PDB entry 7CUQ | electron microscopy, 2.64 A resolution | chains A and C of the 4 polymer chains in the assembly

[Chain A]
Protein: Cytochrome bo(3) ubiquinol oxidase subunit 1
Source organism: Escherichia coli
Notes: EC 7.1.1.3
UniProtKB: P0ABI8 (CYOB_ECOLI); residue numbers follow UniProt; this construct covers 1-663
Chain sequence (663 residues; numbered 1 to 663; the number before each row is that of its first residue):
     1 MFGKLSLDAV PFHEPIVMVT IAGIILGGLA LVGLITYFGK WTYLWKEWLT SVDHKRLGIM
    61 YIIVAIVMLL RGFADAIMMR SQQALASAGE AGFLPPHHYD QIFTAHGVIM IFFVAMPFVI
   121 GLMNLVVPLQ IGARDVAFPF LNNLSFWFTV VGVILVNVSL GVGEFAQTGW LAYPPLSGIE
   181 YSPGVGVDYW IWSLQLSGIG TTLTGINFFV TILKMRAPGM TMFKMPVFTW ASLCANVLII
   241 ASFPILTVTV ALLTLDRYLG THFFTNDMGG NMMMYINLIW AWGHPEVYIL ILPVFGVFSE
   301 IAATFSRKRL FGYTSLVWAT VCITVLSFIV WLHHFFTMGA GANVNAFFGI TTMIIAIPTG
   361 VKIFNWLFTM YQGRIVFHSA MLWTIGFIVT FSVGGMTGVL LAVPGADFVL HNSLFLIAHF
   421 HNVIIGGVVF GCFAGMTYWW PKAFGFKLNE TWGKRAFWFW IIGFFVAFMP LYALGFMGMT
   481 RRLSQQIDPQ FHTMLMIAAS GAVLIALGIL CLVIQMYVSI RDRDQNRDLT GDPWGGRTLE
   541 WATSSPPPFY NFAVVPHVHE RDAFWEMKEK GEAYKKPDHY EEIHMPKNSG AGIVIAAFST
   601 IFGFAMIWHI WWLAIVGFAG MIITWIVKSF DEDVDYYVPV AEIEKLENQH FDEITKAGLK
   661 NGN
Disordered / not traced: 660-663
Metal / ion sites: heme Fe: H106, H421; Cu ion: H284, H333, H334; heme o Fe near H419 (its only coordinating residue here)
Residues lining bound ligands:
  - 1,2-Distearoyl-sn-glycerophosphoethanolamine (3PE), molecule 1: L31, I35, K40, Y43, L44, W48, L49, R56, M60, I63, V64, V67, F146, V150, V153, I154, A443, F444, P546
  - 1,2-Distearoyl-sn-glycerophosphoethanolamine (3PE), molecule 2: I59, I62, I63, I66, V67, L70, L122, L125, G435, M436, W439, W440, A443, F444, F446, V513, M516, I520, R523, R527
  - 1,2-Distearoyl-sn-glycerophosphoethanolamine (3PE), molecule 3: A137, F138, P139, F140, L141, L144, F148, W192, Q195, L196, I199, T202, L203, F602, F618, M621, W625, K628
  - 1,2-Distearoyl-sn-glycerophosphoethanolamine (3PE), molecule 4: T247, A251, F618, I622, W625, I626, K628, S629
  - 1,2-Distearoyl-sn-glycerophosphoethanolamine (3PE), molecule 5: A251, T254, L255, Y258, L259, F602, M606, H609, W611, I615, F618
  - heme (HEM): F73, A76, M79, R80, Q83, F103, T104, H106, G107, M110, I111, G169, W170, L414, I417, F420, H421, I424, I425, V429, F468, T480, R481, R482, A502, I505
  - heme o (HEO): W170, W280, H284, V287, Y288, L290, I291, H333, H334, T352, I355, A356, I357, T359, G360, I363, F364, F391, S392, G395, M396, G398, V399, L401, A402, D407, L410, H411, N412, L416, H419, F420, V423, I424, R481
  - Ubiquinone-8 (UQ8): I16, V17, T20, I24, V67, M68, L70, R71, A74, D75, M78, H98, Q101, I102, A105, V153, I154, N157, V158, L160
Curated features (UniProtKB/Swiss-Prot):
  - binding site (ubiquinone-8): R71, D75, H98
  - binding site (heme b): H106, W170, H421, R481, R482
  - binding site (Cu(2+)): H284, H333, H334
  - binding site (Fe(II)-heme o): Y288, H411, H419
  - cross-link: H284 to Y288 (1'-histidyl-3'-tyrosine (His-Tyr))
  - mutagenesis: H54 (H54A: 50% quinol oxidase activity), K55 (K55Q: No effect), R71 (R71H: No quinol oxidase activity; R71Q/L: Abolishes quinol oxidase activity), D75 (D75E: Very similar to wild-type; D75H: No quinol oxidase activity, altered binding of a semiquinone intermediate at the QH site; D75N: Abolishes quinol oxidase activity), R80 (R80Q: Abolishes quinol oxidase activity), H98 (H98F: About 1% quinol oxidase activity; H98N: Abolishes enzyme activity), Q101 (Q101N: Reduces quinol oxidase activity by 75%, decreased affinity for ubiquinol-1), I102 (I102W: No quinol oxidase activity), H106 (H106A: 2% quinol oxidase activity, loss of heme b, loss of heme o, loss of Cu(B)), D135 (D135N: Abolishes quinol oxidase activity), Y173 (Y173F: No effect), D188 (D188N: No effect), 15 further mutagenesis entries in UniProt
From the paper describing this entry:
  - catalytic residues: E14, H98 (proposed by the authors, not directly observed)

[Chain C]
Protein: Cytochrome bo(3) ubiquinol oxidase subunit 3
Source organism: Escherichia coli
UniProtKB: P0ABJ3 (CYOC_ECOLI); residues 1-204 here = UniProt positions 1-204
Chain sequence (204 residues; each row starts with the number of its first residue):
     1 MATDTLTHAT AHAHEHGHHD AGGTKIFGFW IYLMSDCILF SILFATYAVL VNGTAGGPTG
    61 KDIFELPFVL VETFLLLFSS ITYGMAAIAM YKNNKSQVIS WLALTWLFGA GFIGMEIYEF
   121 HHLIVNGMGP DRSGFLSAFF ALVGTHGLHV TSGLIWMAVL MVQIARRGLT STNRTRIMCL
   181 SLFWHFLDVV WICVFTVVYL MGAM
Disordered / not traced: 1-20
Residues lining bound ligands:
  - 1,2-Distearoyl-sn-glycerophosphoethanolamine (3PE), molecule 1: K25, G28, F29, Y32, L39
  - 1,2-Distearoyl-sn-glycerophosphoethanolamine (3PE), molecule 2: K25, F29, Y32, T145, L148, H149, S152, I155, W156, V159, R176, F183

[Chain A / chain C interface]
Pairs across the interface (51):
  F138(A) - T24(C)
  F138(A) - K25(C)
  F138(A) - G28(C)
  I206(A) - G28(C)
  I206(A) - Y32(C)  hydrophobic
  F209(A) - I31(C)  hydrophobic
  V210(A) - T24(C)
  V210(A) - F27(C)  hydrophobic
  V210(A) - G28(C)
  K214(A) - F27(C)
  I240(A) - I31(C)  hydrophobic
  I240(A) - S35(C)
  A241(A) - I38(C)  hydrophobic
  P244(A) - S35(C)
  P244(A) - L39(C)  hydrophobic
  I245(A) - I42(C)  hydrophobic
  V248(A) - L39(C)
  V248(A) - I42(C)  hydrophobic
  V248(A) - L43(C)  hydrophobic
  L252(A) - T46(C)
  G260(A) - D131(C)
  T261(A) - P130(C)
  T261(A) - S137(C)
  H262(A) - P130(C)
  H262(A) - D131(C)  hydrogen bond (side chain-backbone)
  H262(A) - R132(C)
  H262(A) - G134(C)
  H262(A) - S137(C)  hydrogen bond (backbone-side chain)
  F263(A) - S137(C)
  F263(A) - A138(C)
  F263(A) - A141(C)  hydrophobic
  M268(A) - G53(C)
  M268(A) - A55(C)
  M268(A) - G134(C)  hydrogen bond (backbone-backbone)
  G269(A) - L50(C)
  G269(A) - G53(C)
  N271(A) - V49(C)
  M274(A) - A45(C)
  M274(A) - T46(C)
  M274(A) - V49(C)  hydrophobic
  L278(A) - I42(C)  hydrophobic
  L278(A) - T46(C)
  I626(A) - V159(C)  hydrophobic
  S629(A) - Q163(C)
  S629(A) - R167(C)  hydrogen bond (backbone-side chain)
  S629(A) - R176(C)  hydrogen bond (backbone-side chain)
  F630(A) - V162(C)  hydrophobic
  F630(A) - Q163(C)
  F630(A) - R166(C)
  F630(A) - R167(C)  hydrogen bond (backbone-side chain)
  E632(A) - R167(C)  salt bridge
Other interface residues (no listed pair), chain A (29 interface residues in all): A137, L213, T247, L255, L259
Other interface residues (no listed pair), chain C (33 interface residues in all): G23, S133, I155

[Summary]
Chain A and chain C form an interface of 29 and 33 residues respectively, with 6 hydrogen bonds and 1 salt
bridge. Polar contacts include E632(A)-R167(C), H262(A)-D131(C) and H262(A)-S137(C). 2
1,2-Distearoyl-sn-glycerophosphoethanolamine molecules are bound between chain A and chain C. The paper
reports catalytic residues E14(A) and H98(A).
Chain A is Cytochrome bo(3) ubiquinol oxidase subunit 1 and chain C is Cytochrome bo(3) ubiquinol oxidase
subunit 3, both from Escherichia coli; the structure, 2.55-Angstrom Cryo-EM structure of Cytochrome bo3 from
Escherichia coli in Native Membrane, was determined by electron microscopy together with 7N9Z, 7CUB and 7CUW
from the same study.
